Entry 1TLU (X-ray diffraction, 1.55 A resolution); this record covers chains A and B.

# Chain A (and B)
Molecule: S-adenosylmethionine decarboxylase proenzyme, AdoMetDC, SamDC
Source organism: Thermotoga maritima
Notes: EC 4.1.1.50; chain B of this document is another copy of the same molecule, construct and numbering; everything in this record applies to it too
UniProtKB: Q9WZC3 (SPEH_THEMA); numbering as in UniProt (aligned over 1-130)
Sequence (130 residues; row label = number of the first residue in the row):
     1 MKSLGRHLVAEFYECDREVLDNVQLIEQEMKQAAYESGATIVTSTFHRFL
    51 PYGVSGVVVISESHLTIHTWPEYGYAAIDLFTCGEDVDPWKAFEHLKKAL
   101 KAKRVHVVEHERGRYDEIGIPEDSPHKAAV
Unresolved in the structure: 1, 119-130
Curated features (UniProtKB/Swiss-Prot):
  - active site: Ser-63 (Schiff-base intermediate with substrate), His-68 (Proton acceptor), Cys-83 (Proton donor)
  - site: Glu-62, Ser-63 (Cleavage (non-hydrolytic))
  - modified residue: Ser-63 (Pyruvic acid (Ser))
  - mutagenesis: Ser-55 (S55A: Cleaves more rapidly than the wild-type), Ser-63 (S63A: Loss of processing), His-68 (H68A: Cleaves much more slowly than the wild-type, but the addition of hydroxylamine which is known to cleave ester bonds leads to the cleavage of this mutant), Cys-83 (C83A: Cleaves more rapidly than the wild-type)

# Chain A / chain B interface
Pairs across the interface - 66 pairs, chain A then chain B:
  Leu-4(A) / Trp-70(B)  hydrophobic
  Leu-4(A) / Tyr-75(B)  hydrophobic
  His-7(A) / Asp-79(B)  salt bridge
  Val-9(A) / Arg-112(B)
  Ala-10(A) / Arg-112(B)  hydrogen bond (backbone-side chain)
  Glu-11(A) / Glu-111(B)
  Glu-11(A) / Arg-112(B)  salt bridge
  Glu-11(A) / Gly-113(B)  hydrogen bond (side chain-backbone)
  Tyr-13(A) / Glu-117(B)
  Tyr-13(A) / Ile-118(B)  hydrophobic
  Val-42(A) / His-47(B)
  Thr-43(A) / Thr-45(B)
  Thr-43(A) / His-47(B)
  His-47(A) / Thr-43(B)
  Ser-55(A) / Glu-62(B)
  Val-57(A) / Val-57(B)  hydrophobic
  Val-59(A) / His-47(B)
  Val-59(A) / Val-57(B)  hydrophobic
  Ser-61(A) / Phe-49(B)
  Glu-62(A) / Phe-49(B)
  Glu-62(A) / Ser-55(B)
  Glu-62(A) / His-68(B)
  Glu-62(A) / Trp-70(B)  hydrogen bond
  Ser-63(A) / His-68(B)
  His-64(A) / Thr-66(B)
  His-64(A) / His-68(B)  hydrogen bond
  Thr-66(A) / His-64(B)
  His-68(A) / Glu-62(B)  hydrogen bond (side chain-backbone)
  His-68(A) / Ser-63(B)
  His-68(A) / His-64(B)  hydrogen bond
  His-68(A) / Phe-81(B)
  Trp-70(A) / Leu-4(B)  hydrophobic
  Trp-70(A) / Glu-62(B)  hydrogen bond
  Trp-70(A) / Cys-83(B)  hydrophobic
  Tyr-73(A) / Ile-118(B)  hydrophobic
  Tyr-75(A) / Leu-4(B)  hydrophobic
  Tyr-75(A) / Arg-112(B)
  Tyr-75(A) / Gly-113(B)  hydrogen bond (side chain-backbone)
  Tyr-75(A) / Ile-118(B)  hydrophobic
  Ala-77(A) / Phe-81(B)  hydrophobic
  Ala-77(A) / Arg-112(B)
  Ile-78(A) / Arg-112(B)  hydrogen bond (backbone-side chain)
  Asp-79(A) / His-7(B)
  Asp-79(A) / Arg-112(B)  salt bridge
  Phe-81(A) / His-68(B)
  Phe-81(A) / Ala-77(B)  hydrophobic
  Cys-83(A) / Trp-70(B)  hydrophobic
  Arg-104(A) / Glu-117(B)  salt bridge
  His-110(A) / Val-108(B)
  His-110(A) / His-110(B)  hydrogen bond
  Glu-111(A) / Glu-11(B)
  Arg-112(A) / Val-9(B)
  Arg-112(A) / Ala-10(B)  hydrogen bond (side chain-backbone)
  Arg-112(A) / Glu-11(B)  salt bridge
  Arg-112(A) / Tyr-75(B)
  Arg-112(A) / Ala-77(B)
  Arg-112(A) / Ile-78(B)  hydrogen bond (side chain-backbone)
  Arg-112(A) / Asp-79(B)  salt bridge
  Gly-113(A) / Glu-11(B)  hydrogen bond (backbone-side chain)
  Gly-113(A) / Tyr-75(B)  hydrogen bond (backbone-side chain)
  Arg-114(A) / Glu-11(B)  salt bridge
  Arg-114(A) / Tyr-13(B)
  Glu-117(A) / Tyr-13(B)
  Glu-117(A) / Arg-104(B)  salt bridge
  Ile-118(A) / Tyr-13(B)  hydrophobic
  Ile-118(A) / Tyr-75(B)  hydrophobic
Interface residues without a listed pair, chain A (36 interface residues in all): Thr-45, Val-108
Interface residues without a listed pair, chain B (35 interface residues in all): Val-42, Val-59, Tyr-73

# Summary
The interface between chain A and chain B involves 36 residues on one side and 35 on the other; the contacts
include 14 hydrogen bonds and 8 salt bridges. Among the polar pairs are His-7(A)/Asp-79(B),
Glu-11(A)/Arg-112(B) and Asp-79(A)/Arg-112(B).
Both chains are S-adenosylmethionine decarboxylase proenzyme, AdoMetDC, SamDC (Thermotoga maritima). Entry
1TLU (Crystal Structure of Thermotoga maritima S-adenosylmethionine decarboxylase) was determined by X-ray
diffraction.
